1FIQ - chains A and B of the 3 polymer chains in the assembly; structure by X-ray diffraction, 2.50 A resolution.

Chain A:
Name: Xanthine oxidase
Organism: Bos taurus
Notes: EC 1.1.3.22
UniProt: P80457 (XDH_BOVIN); numbering as in UniProt (aligned over 1-219)
Chain sequence (219 residues; numbered 1 to 219; the number before each row is that of its first residue):
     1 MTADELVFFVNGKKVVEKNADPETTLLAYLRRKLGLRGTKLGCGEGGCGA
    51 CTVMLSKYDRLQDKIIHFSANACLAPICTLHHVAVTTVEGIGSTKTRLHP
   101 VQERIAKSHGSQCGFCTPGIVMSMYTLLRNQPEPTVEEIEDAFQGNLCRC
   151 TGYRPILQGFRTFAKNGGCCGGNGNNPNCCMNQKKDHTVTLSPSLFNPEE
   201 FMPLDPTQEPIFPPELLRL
Unresolved in the structure: 1, 166-219
Ion coordination: 2Fe-2S cluster Fe site 1: C43, C48, C51, C73; 2Fe-2S cluster Fe site 2: C113, C116, C148, C150
Residues lining bound ligands:
  - FAD (flavin-adenine dinucleotide): E45, G46, G47, L74
  - 2Fe-2S cluster (FES), molecule 1: K40, L41, G42, C43, G44, G46, G47, C48, G49, A50, C51, N71, C73
  - 2Fe-2S cluster (FES), molecule 2: S111, Q112, C113, G114, F115, C116, C148, R149, C150, T151
  - MTE (phosphonic acidmono-(2-amino-5,6-dimercapto-4-oxo-3,7,8a,9,10,10a-hexahydro-4H-8-oxa-1,3,9,10-tetraaza-anthracen-7-ylmethyl)ester): Q112, C113, C150
Curated features (UniProtKB/Swiss-Prot):
  - binding site ([2Fe-2S] cluster): C43, C48, C51, C73, C113, C116, C148, C150

Chain B:
Name: Xanthine oxidase
Organism: Bos taurus
Notes: EC 1.1.3.22
UniProt: P80457 (XDH_BOVIN); residues 220-569 here correspond to UniProt positions 219-568 (UniProt number = residue number - 1)
Chain sequence (350 residues; each row starts with the number of its first residue):
   220 KDVPPKQLRFEGERVTWIQASTLKELLDLKAQHPEAKLVVGNTEIGIEMK
   270 FKNQLFPMIICPAWIPELNAVEHGPEGISFGAACALSSVEKTLLEAVAKL
   320 PTQKTEVFRGVLEQLRWFAGKQVKSVASLGGNIITASPISDLNPVFMASG
   370 TKLTIVSRGTRRTVPMDHTFFPSYRKTLLGPEEILLSIEIPYSREDEFFS
   420 AFKQASRREDDIAKVTCGMRVLFQPGSMQVKELALCYGGMADRTISALKT
   470 TQKQLSKFWNEKLLQDVCAGLAEELSLSPDAPGGMIEFRRTLTLSFFFKF
   520 YLTVLKKLGKDSKDKCGKLDPTYTSATLLFQKHPPANIQLFQEVPNGQSK
Unresolved in the structure: 220-223, 529-569
Residues lining bound ligands: FAD (flavin-adenine dinucleotide): K256, L257, V258, V259, G260, N261, T262, E263, I264, L287, A301, L305, F337, A338, V342, V345, A346, S347, G349, G350, N351, I353, T354, I358, S359, D360, L361, L398, I403, L404, K422
Curated features (UniProtKB/Swiss-Prot):
  - binding site (FAD): L405
Reported in the primary citation:
  - conformationally variable residues (loop rearrangement, side-chain flip): F337, Q423 to K433

Chain A / chain B interface:
Residue-residue contacts (50; chain A residue first):
  D4(A) - K225(B)  salt bridge
  D4(A) - L227(B)
  D4(A) - R228(B)  hydrogen bond (side chain-backbone)
  D4(A) - F229(B)
  E5(A) - F229(B)
  L6(A) - F229(B)  hydrophobic
  A20(A) - E230(B)
  D21(A) - G231(B)
  D21(A) - E232(B)  hydrogen bond (side chain-backbone)
  P22(A) - F229(B)
  P22(A) - E230(B)
  P22(A) - G231(B)
  P22(A) - V234(B)
  P22(A) - W236(B)  hydrophobic
  E23(A) - R233(B)  salt bridge
  E23(A) - V234(B)
  C43(A) - F270(B)
  G44(A) - F270(B)
  E45(A) - I266(B)
  E45(A) - F270(B)
  G46(A) - V342(B)
  T52(A) - Q341(B)  hydrogen bond
  F68(A) - S344(B)
  F68(A) - V345(B)  hydrophobic
  S69(A) - K340(B)
  S69(A) - Q341(B)
  S69(A) - S344(B)
  A70(A) - Q341(B)
  A70(A) - V345(B)  hydrophobic
  N71(A) - Q341(B)
  N71(A) - V342(B)
  L74(A) - G260(B)
  L74(A) - N261(B)  hydrogen bond (backbone-side chain)
  P76(A) - W236(B)  hydrophobic
  P76(A) - N261(B)
  C78(A) - F229(B)  hydrophobic
  C78(A) - W236(B)
  C78(A) - Q238(B)
  T79(A) - W236(B)
  H81(A) - L227(B)
  H81(A) - W283(B)
  S123(A) - Q341(B)  hydrogen bond
  D141(A) - K340(B)
  Q144(A) - R335(B)  hydrogen bond (side chain-backbone)
  Q144(A) - A338(B)
  Q144(A) - G339(B)
  Q144(A) - K343(B)
  G145(A) - G339(B)
  G145(A) - Q341(B)  hydrogen bond (backbone-side chain)
  N146(A) - Q341(B)
Other interface residues (no listed pair), chain A (31 interface residues in all): T2, A3, N19, G49, A142
Other interface residues (no listed pair), chain B (32 interface residues in all): Q226, T235, V259, T262, G265, C280, F337

In short:
31 residues of chain A and 32 residues of chain B are in contact; the contacts include 7 hydrogen bonds and 2
salt bridges. Polar contacts include D4(A)-K225(B), E23(A)-R233(B) and D4(A)-R228(B). Flavin-adenine
dinucleotide is bound between chain A and chain B. The paper reports conformational variability at F337(B) and
Q423(B).
Here chain A is Xanthine oxidase and chain B is Xanthine oxidase, both from Bos taurus. Entry 1FIQ (Crystal
structure of xanthine oxidase from bovine milk) was determined by X-ray diffraction (same publication as
1FO4).
